7VIA - chains A and B of the 7 polymer chains in the assembly; structure by electron microscopy, 3.88 A resolution.

== Chain A (and B) ==
Name: Major capsid protein
Source organism: Escherichia phage lambda
Notes: chain B of this document is another copy of the same molecule, construct and numbering; everything in this record applies to it too
UniProtKB: P03713 (CAPSD_LAMBD); residues 1-341 here = UniProt positions 1-341
Chain sequence (341 residues; numbered 1 to 341; the number before each row is that of its first residue):
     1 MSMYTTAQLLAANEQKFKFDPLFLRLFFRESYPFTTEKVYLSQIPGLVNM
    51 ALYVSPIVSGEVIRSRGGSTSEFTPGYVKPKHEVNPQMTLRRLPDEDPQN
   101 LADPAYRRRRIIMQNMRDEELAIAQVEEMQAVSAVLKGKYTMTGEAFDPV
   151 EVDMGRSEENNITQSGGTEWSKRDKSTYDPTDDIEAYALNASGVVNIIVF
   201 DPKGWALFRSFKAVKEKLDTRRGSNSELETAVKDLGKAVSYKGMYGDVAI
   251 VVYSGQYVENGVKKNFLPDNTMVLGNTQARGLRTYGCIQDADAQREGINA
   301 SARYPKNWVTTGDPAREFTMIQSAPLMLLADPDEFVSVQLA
Unresolved in the structure: 1-6

== How chain A and chain B interact ==
Residue-residue contacts - 68 pairs, chain A then chain B:
  Glu30(A) - Arg91(B)  salt bridge
  Ser31(A) - Arg91(B)
  Ser31(A) - Arg92(B)
  Tyr32(A) - Thr89(B)
  Tyr32(A) - Leu90(B)
  Tyr32(A) - Arg91(B)
  Pro33(A) - Thr89(B)
  Pro33(A) - Leu90(B)
  Pro33(A) - Arg92(B)
  Phe34(A) - Thr89(B)
  Gln43(A) - Gln87(B)
  Gln43(A) - Met88(B)
  Gln43(A) - Thr89(B)  hydrogen bond (backbone-backbone)
  Ile44(A) - Thr89(B)
  Val48(A) - Val258(B)
  Asn49(A) - Ala122(B)
  Asn49(A) - Val258(B)
  Asn49(A) - Glu259(B)
  Asn49(A) - Asn260(B)  hydrogen bond (side chain-backbone)
  Met50(A) - Ala122(B)
  Met50(A) - Gln125(B)
  Met50(A) - Val126(B)
  Met50(A) - Tyr257(B)  hydrophobic
  Met50(A) - Val258(B)
  Met50(A) - Glu259(B)
  Ala51(A) - Val78(B)
  Ala51(A) - Val126(B)  hydrophobic
  Tyr53(A) - Val126(B)
  Tyr53(A) - Tyr140(B)
  Tyr53(A) - Met142(B)  hydrophobic
  Tyr53(A) - Thr143(B)
  Tyr53(A) - Glu145(B)
  Tyr53(A) - Phe147(B)
  Val54(A) - Tyr77(B)
  Val54(A) - Lys79(B)
  Val54(A) - Phe147(B)
  Ser55(A) - Ala146(B)
  Ser55(A) - Phe147(B)
  Pro56(A) - Tyr77(B)  hydrophobic
  Pro56(A) - Lys79(B)
  Pro56(A) - Gln289(B)
  Gly60(A) - Lys81(B)
  Val62(A) - Lys81(B)
  Val62(A) - Phe318(B)  hydrophobic
  Ile63(A) - Lys81(B)  hydrogen bond (backbone-backbone)
  Ile63(A) - His82(B)
  Gly193(A) - Lys263(B)
  Val194(A) - Gln256(B)
  Val194(A) - Lys263(B)
  Val194(A) - Asn265(B)
  Asp219(A) - Arg209(B)  salt bridge
  Arg221(A) - Lys215(B)
  Gly223(A) - Lys242(B)
  Ser224(A) - Lys242(B)
  Asn225(A) - Ser240(B)  hydrogen bond (backbone-side chain)
  Asn225(A) - Lys242(B)
  Glu227(A) - Gly236(B)
  Glu227(A) - Lys237(B)
  Gly246(A) - Pro202(B)
  Gly246(A) - Ala206(B)
  Asp247(A) - Pro202(B)
  Asp247(A) - Lys203(B)
  Asn276(A) - Gln256(B)
  Gln278(A) - Gln256(B)
  Gln278(A) - Lys263(B)
  Glu296(A) - Gln99(B)
  Gly297(A) - Gln99(B)  hydrogen bond (backbone-side chain)
  Ile298(A) - Gln99(B)
Other interface residues (no listed pair), chain A (42 interface residues in all): Thr35, Ser42, Pro45, Leu47, Glu61, Ser192, Ser226, Met244, Ala300
Other interface residues (no listed pair), chain B (49 interface residues in all): Pro80, Glu83, Pro98, Arg107, Asp118, Leu121, Met129, Gln130, Val262, Lys264

== Overview ==
The interface between chain A and chain B involves 42 residues on one side and 49 on the other, with 5
hydrogen bonds and 2 salt bridges. Polar pairs include Glu30(A)-Arg91(B), Asp219(A)-Arg209(B) and
Asn49(A)-Asn260(B).
Chain A and chain B are both Major capsid protein (Escherichia phage lambda); the structure, Focused
refinement of asymmetric unit of bacteriophage lambda procapsid at 3.88 Angstrom, was determined by electron
microscopy together with 7VI9, 7VII and 7VIK from the same study.
